9JG6 - chains A and o of the 48 polymer chains in the assembly; structure by electron microscopy, 3.21 A resolution.

== Chain A ==
Name: Portal protein
From: Salmonella enterica subsp. enterica serovar Typhimurium
UniProtKB: A0A3V9J0D3 (A0A3V9J0D3_SALTM); residues 1-725 here = UniProt positions 1-725
Sequence (725 residues; row label = number of the first residue in the row):
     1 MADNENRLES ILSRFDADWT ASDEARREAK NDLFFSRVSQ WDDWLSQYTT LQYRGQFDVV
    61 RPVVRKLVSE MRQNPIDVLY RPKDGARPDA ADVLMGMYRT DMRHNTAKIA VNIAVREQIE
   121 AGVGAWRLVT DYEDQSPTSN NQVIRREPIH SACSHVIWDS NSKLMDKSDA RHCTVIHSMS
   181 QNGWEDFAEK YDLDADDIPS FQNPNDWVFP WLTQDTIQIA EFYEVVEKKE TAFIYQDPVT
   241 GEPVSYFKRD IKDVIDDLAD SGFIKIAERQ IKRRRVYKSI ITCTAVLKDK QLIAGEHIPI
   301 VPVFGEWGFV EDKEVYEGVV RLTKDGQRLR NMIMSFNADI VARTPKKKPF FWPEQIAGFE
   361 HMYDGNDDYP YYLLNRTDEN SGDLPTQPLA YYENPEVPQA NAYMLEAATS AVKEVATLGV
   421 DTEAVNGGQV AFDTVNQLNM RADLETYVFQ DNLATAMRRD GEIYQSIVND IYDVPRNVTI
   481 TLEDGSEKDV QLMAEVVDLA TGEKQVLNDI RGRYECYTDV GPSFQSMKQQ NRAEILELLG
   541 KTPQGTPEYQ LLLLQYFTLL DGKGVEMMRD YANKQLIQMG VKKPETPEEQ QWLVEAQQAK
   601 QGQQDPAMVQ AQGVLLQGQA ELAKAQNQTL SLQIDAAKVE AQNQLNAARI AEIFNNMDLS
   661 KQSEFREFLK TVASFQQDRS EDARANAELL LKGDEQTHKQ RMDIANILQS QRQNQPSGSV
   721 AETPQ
Not modelled in the structure: 1-5, 422-442, 635-725

== Chain o ==
Name: P22 tail accessory factor
From: Salmonella enterica subsp. enterica serovar Typhimurium
UniProtKB: A0A444A265 (A0A444A265_SALTM); residue numbers follow UniProt; this construct covers 1-166
Sequence (166 residues; row label = number of the first residue in the row):
     1 MQIKTKGDLV RAALRKLGVA SDATLTDVEP QSMQDAVDDL EAMMAEWYQD GKGIITGYVF
    61 SDDENPPAEG DDHGLRSSAV SAVFHNLACR IAPDYALEAT AKIIATAKYG KELLYKQTAI
   121 SRAKRAPYPS RMPTGSGNSF ANLNEWHYFP GEQNADSTTP HDEGNG
Not modelled in the structure: 154-166

== How chain A and chain o interact ==
Pairs across the interface (20; chain A residue first):
  Lys348(A) with Arg125(o)
  Pro353(A) with Glu112(o); Tyr115(o); Ala119(o), hydrophobic
  Glu354(A) with Glu112(o)
  Ala357(A) with Tyr115(o), hydrogen bond (backbone-side chain)
  Glu360(A) with Tyr115(o), hydrogen bond; Arg122(o)
  Asp364(A) with Lys124(o); Ala126(o), hydrogen bond (backbone-backbone)
  Asn366(A) with Glu152(o)
  Glu379(A) with Trp47(o), hydrogen bond; Arg90(o), salt bridge; Lys111(o), salt bridge
  Asn380(A) with Asn86(o); Cys89(o), hydrogen bond; Ile104(o); Ala107(o); Lys108(o)
  Ser381(A) with Lys108(o)
Other interface residues (no listed pair), chain A (13 interface residues in all): Gly365, Asp368, Asp378

== Overview ==
13 residues of chain A face 16 of chain o across their interface, with 5 hydrogen bonds and 2 salt bridges.
Polar pairs include Glu379(A)-Arg90(o), Glu379(A)-Lys111(o) and Ala357(A)-Tyr115(o).
Chain A is Portal protein and chain o is P22 tail accessory factor, both from Salmonella enterica subsp.
enterica serovar Typhimurium; the structure, The tail-complex structure of phage P22, was determined by
electron microscopy (same publication as 9JGA, 9KYV, 9KYW, 9KYX and 9KYY).
